9FNA - chains A and BA of the 60 polymer chains in the assembly; structure by electron microscopy, 2.22 A resolution.

Chain A (and BA):
Molecule: 29 kDa antigen Cfp29
Source organism: Mycolicibacterium smegmatis
Notes: chain BA of this document is another copy of the same molecule, construct and numbering; everything in this record applies to it too
Reference sequence: A0R4H0 (A0R4H0_MYCS2); numbering as in UniProt (aligned over 1-265)
Chain sequence (275 residues; numbered 1 to 275; the number before each row is that of its first residue):
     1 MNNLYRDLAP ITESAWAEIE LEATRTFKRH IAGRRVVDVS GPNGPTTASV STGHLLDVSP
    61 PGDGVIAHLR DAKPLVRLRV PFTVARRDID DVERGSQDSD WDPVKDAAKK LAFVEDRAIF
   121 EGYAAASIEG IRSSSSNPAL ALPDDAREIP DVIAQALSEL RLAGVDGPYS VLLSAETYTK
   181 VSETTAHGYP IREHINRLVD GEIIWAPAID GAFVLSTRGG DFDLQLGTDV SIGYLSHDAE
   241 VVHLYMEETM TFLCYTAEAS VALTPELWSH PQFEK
Disordered / not traced: 1, 266-275
Sequence notes: expression tag (266-275)

Interface between chain A and chain BA:
Contacting residue pairs - 17 pairs, chain A then chain BA:
  Asp7(A) - Leu8(BA)
  Leu8(A) - Leu8(BA)
  Pro10(A) - Tyr5(BA)  hydrogen bond (backbone-side chain)
  Pro10(A) - Leu8(BA)  hydrophobic
  Ile11(A) - Tyr5(BA)
  Thr12(A) - Asn2(BA)
  Arg86(A) - Tyr5(BA)
  Ile89(A) - Tyr5(BA)
  Asp90(A) - Asn3(BA)  hydrogen bond (backbone-side chain)
  Asp90(A) - Tyr5(BA)  hydrogen bond
  Glu93(A) - Asn2(BA)
  Glu93(A) - Asn3(BA)  hydrogen bond (side chain-backbone)
  Glu93(A) - Pro45(BA)
  Arg94(A) - Asn3(BA)
  Arg94(A) - Pro45(BA)
  Arg94(A) - Thr46(BA)
  Gly95(A) - Thr46(BA)
Interface residues without a listed pair, chain A (12 interface residues in all): Ala9
Interface residues without a listed pair, chain BA (8 interface residues in all): Arg77, Leu235

Summary:
The interface between chain A and chain BA involves 12 residues on one side and 8 on the other, with 4
hydrogen bonds. Polar contacts include Pro10(A)-Tyr5(BA), Asp90(A)-Asn3(BA) and Asp90(A)-Tyr5(BA).
Both chains are 29 kDa antigen Cfp29 (Mycolicibacterium smegmatis). Entry 9FNA (CryoEM structure of
Encapsulin::tdNfsB with an open pore state) was determined by electron microscopy together with 9FN9 from the
same study.
